Entry 6N0G (electron microscopy, 3.60 A resolution); this record covers chains HB and S of the 57 polymer chains in the assembly.

# Chain HB
Protein: Microcompartments protein
From: Haliangium ochraceum (strain DSM 14365 / JCM 11303 / SMP-2)
Reference sequence: D0LID5 (D0LID5_HALO1); residues 1-99 here = UniProt positions 1-99
Sequence (99 residues; each row starts with the number of its first residue):
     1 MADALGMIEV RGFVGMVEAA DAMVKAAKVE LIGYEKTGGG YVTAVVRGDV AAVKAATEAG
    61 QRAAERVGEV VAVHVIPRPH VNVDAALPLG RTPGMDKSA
Unresolved in the structure: 1, 94-99
UniProt features mapped onto this chain:
  - mutagenesis: K28 (K28A: Forms larger hexamer patches, increases hexamer stacking), R78 (R78A: Forms smaller hexamer patches)

# Chain S
Protein: Microcompartments protein
From: Haliangium ochraceum (strain DSM 14365 / JCM 11303 / SMP-2)
Reference sequence: D0LID6 (D0LID6_HALO1); residue numbers follow UniProt; this construct covers 1-212
Sequence (212 residues; numbered 1 to 212; the number before each row is that of its first residue):
     1 MSITLRTYIF LDALQPQLAT FIGKTARGFL PVPGQASLWV EIAPGIAINR VTDAALKATK
    61 VQPAVQVVER AYGLLEVHHF DQGEVLAAGS TILDKLEVRE EGRLKPQVMT HQIIRAVEAY
   121 QTQIINRNSQ GMMILPGESL FILETQPAGY AVLAANEAEK AANVHLVNVT PYGAFGRLYL
   181 AGSEAEIDAA AEAAEAAIRS VSGVAQESFR DR
Unresolved in the structure: 1-3, 206-212

# Chain HB / chain S interface
Residue-residue contacts (12):
  K25(HB) - A13(S)
  K25(HB) - Q15(S)
  K25(HB) - K160(S)  hydrogen bond (side chain-backbone)
  A26(HB) - D12(S)
  A26(HB) - Q82(S)  hydrogen bond (backbone-side chain)
  A26(HB) - K160(S)
  A27(HB) - Q82(S)
  D49(HB) - D81(S)
  A51(HB) - Q82(S)
  A51(HB) - G83(S)
  A52(HB) - Q82(S)
  A55(HB) - Q82(S)
Also at the interface, not in a pair above, chain HB (8 interface residues in all): K28

# In short
The interface between chain HB and chain S involves 8 residues on one side and 7 on the other, with 2 hydrogen
bonds. Polar contacts include K25(HB)-K160(S) and A26(HB)-Q82(S). From UniProt: 2 mutagenesis sites on chain
HB.
Chain HB is Microcompartments protein and chain S is Microcompartments protein, both from Haliangium ochraceum
(strain DSM 14365 / JCM 11303 / SMP-2); the structure, Cryo-EM structure of the HO BMC shell: subregion
classified for BMC-T: TS-TDTDTD, was determined by electron microscopy, deposited together with 6MZU, 6MZV,
6MZX, 6MZY, 6N06, 6N07, 6N09 and 6N0F.
